Entry 6XIC (X-ray diffraction, 1.38 A resolution); this record covers chains A and B of the 3 polymer chains in the assembly.

== Chain A ==
Molecule: Proprotein convertase subtilisin/kexin type 9
From: Homo sapiens
Notes: EC 3.4.21.-
UniProt: Q8NBP7 (PCSK9_HUMAN); residues 32-152 here = UniProt positions 32-152
Sequence (121 residues; row label = number of the first residue in the row):
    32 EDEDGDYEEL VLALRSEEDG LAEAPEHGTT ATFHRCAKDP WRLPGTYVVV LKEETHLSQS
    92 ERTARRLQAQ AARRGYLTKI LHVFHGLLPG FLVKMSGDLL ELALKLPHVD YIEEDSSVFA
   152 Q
Not modelled in the structure: 32-60

== Chain B ==
Molecule: Proprotein convertase subtilisin/kexin type 9
From: Homo sapiens
Notes: EC 3.4.21.-
UniProt: Q8NBP7 (PCSK9_HUMAN); residues 153-452 here = UniProt positions 153-452
Sequence (308 residues; numbered 153 to 460; the number before each row is that of its first residue):
   153 SIPWNLERIT PPRYRADEYQ PPDGGSLVEV YLLDTSIQSD HREIEGRVMV TDFENVPEED
   213 GTRFHRQASK CDSHGTHLAG VVSGRDAGVA KGASMRSLRV LNCQGKGTVS GTLIGLEFIR
   273 KSQLVQPVGP LVVLLPLAGG YSRVLNAACQ RLARAGVVLV TAAGNFRDDA CLYSPASAPE
   333 VITVGATNAQ DQPVTLGTLG TNFGRCVDLF APGEDIIGAS SDCSTCFVSQ SGTSQAAAHV
   393 AGIAAMMLSA EPELTLAELR QRLIHFSAKD VINEAWFPED QRVLTPNLVA ALPPSTHGAG
   453 NSHHHHHH
Not modelled in the structure: 165-169, 447-460
Differences from the reference sequence: expression tag (453-460)
Disulfide bonds: Cys223-Cys255, Cys323-Cys358, Cys375-Cys378

== How chain A and chain B interact ==
Pairs across the interface (63):
  Thr63(A) - Arg295(B)  hydrogen bond
  His65(A) - Arg295(B)  hydrogen bond
  Lys69(A) - Tyr325(B)
  Trp72(A) - Gly291(B)
  Trp72(A) - Gly292(B)
  Trp72(A) - Phe318(B)  hydrophobic
  Leu74(A) - Thr260(B)
  Val79(A) - Leu265(B)  hydrophobic
  Val81(A) - Val296(B)  hydrophobic
  His113(A) - Ile266(B)
  His113(A) - Glu269(B)  salt bridge
  Phe115(A) - Leu265(B)  hydrophobic
  Phe115(A) - Ile266(B)  hydrophobic
  Phe115(A) - Glu269(B)
  His116(A) - Glu269(B)  hydrogen bond (backbone-side chain)
  His116(A) - Lys273(B)  hydrogen bond
  Leu118(A) - Leu268(B)  hydrophobic
  Leu118(A) - Ala300(B)
  Leu118(A) - Arg303(B)  hydrogen bond (backbone-side chain)
  Leu118(A) - Leu304(B)  hydrophobic
  Leu119(A) - Val296(B)  hydrophobic
  Leu119(A) - Ala300(B)  hydrophobic
  Leu119(A) - Arg303(B)
  Pro120(A) - Arg303(B)
  Leu123(A) - Ser262(B)
  Tyr142(A) - Arg295(B)
  Tyr142(A) - Val296(B)
  Tyr142(A) - Ala299(B)
  Glu144(A) - Ser294(B)  hydrogen bond
  Glu144(A) - Arg295(B)  hydrogen bond (side chain-backbone)
  Glu144(A) - Val296(B)  hydrogen bond (side chain-backbone)
  Asp146(A) - Thr260(B)
  Asp146(A) - Val261(B)  hydrogen bond (side chain-backbone)
  Asp146(A) - Ser262(B)  hydrogen bond
  Ser147(A) - Thr260(B)
  Ser147(A) - Val261(B)  hydrogen bond (backbone-backbone)
  Ser148(A) - Gly259(B)
  Ser148(A) - Gly291(B)
  Val149(A) - Lys258(B)
  Val149(A) - Gly259(B)  hydrogen bond (backbone-backbone)
  Val149(A) - Thr260(B)
  Val149(A) - Val261(B)  hydrophobic
  Val149(A) - Thr264(B)
  Val149(A) - Ala290(B)
  Phe150(A) - Gly257(B)
  Phe150(A) - Lys258(B)
  Phe150(A) - Leu289(B)
  Phe150(A) - Ala290(B)  hydrogen bond (backbone-backbone)
  Ala151(A) - His226(B)
  Ala151(A) - Leu253(B)  hydrophobic
  Ala151(A) - Gly257(B)  hydrogen bond (backbone-backbone)
  Ala151(A) - Pro288(B)
  Gln152(A) - His226(B)  hydrogen bond (backbone-side chain)
  Gln152(A) - Pro288(B)  hydrogen bond (backbone-backbone)
  Gln152(A) - Leu289(B)
  Gln152(A) - Ala290(B)
  Gln152(A) - Ala314(B)
  Gln152(A) - Gly316(B)
  Gln152(A) - Asn317(B)  hydrogen bond (side chain-backbone)
  Gln152(A) - Phe318(B)
  Gln152(A) - Gly384(B)
  Gln152(A) - Thr385(B)  hydrogen bond (backbone-backbone)
  Gln152(A) - Ser386(B)  hydrogen bond (backbone-side chain)
Interface residues without a listed pair, chain A (28 interface residues in all): Cys67, Glu84, Val114, Gly117, Asp141
Interface residues without a listed pair, chain B (36 interface residues in all): Arg272, Gln387

== Overview ==
28 residues of chain A and 36 residues of chain B are in contact, with 19 hydrogen bonds and 1 salt bridge.
Polar pairs include His113(A)-Glu269(B), Thr63(A)-Arg295(B) and His65(A)-Arg295(B).
Chain A is Proprotein convertase subtilisin/kexin type 9 and chain B is Proprotein convertase subtilisin/kexin
type 9, both from Homo sapiens; the structure, PCSK9(deltaCRD) in complex with cyclic peptide 40, was
determined by X-ray diffraction (same publication as 6XIB, 6XID, 6XIE and 6XIF).
